5D9N - chain A; structure by X-ray diffraction, 1.86 A resolution.

== Chain A ==
Protein: B-1,4-endoglucanase
From: Prevotella bryantii
Reference sequence: O06842 (O06842_PREBR); residues 2-353 here correspond to UniProt positions 573-924 (UniProt number = residue number + 571)
Amino-acid sequence (353 residues; numbered 1 to 353; the number before each row is that of its first residue):
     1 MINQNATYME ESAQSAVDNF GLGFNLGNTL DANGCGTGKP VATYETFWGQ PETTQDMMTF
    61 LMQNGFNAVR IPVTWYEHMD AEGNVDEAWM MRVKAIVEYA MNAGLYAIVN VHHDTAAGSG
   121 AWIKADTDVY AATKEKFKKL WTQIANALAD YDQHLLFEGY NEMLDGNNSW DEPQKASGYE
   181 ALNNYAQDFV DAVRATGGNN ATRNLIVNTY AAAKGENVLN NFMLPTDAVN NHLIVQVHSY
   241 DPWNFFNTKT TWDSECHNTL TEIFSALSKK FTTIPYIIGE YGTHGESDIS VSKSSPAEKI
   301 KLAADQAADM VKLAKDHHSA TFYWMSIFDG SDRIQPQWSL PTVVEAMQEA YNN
Unresolved in the structure: 1-4
Construct notes: initiating methionine (1)
Ion coordination: Ca2+: D56, F271
What the authors report for this chain:
  - binding site for beta-D-glucopyranose: W170, W243
  - binding site for alpha-D-xylopyranose: A212, K214
  - catalytic residues: E162, E280 (by similarity / conservation)
  - mutagenesis - E280A (>18,000-fold): abolished catalytic activity on XXXG-CNP
  - mutagenesis - E280A (>18,000-fold): abolished catalytic activity on GGG-CNP

== In short ==
D56 and F271 coordinate Ca2+. From the paper: catalytic residues E162 and E280; E280A abolishes catalytic
activity on XXXG-CNP.
Chain A is B-1,4-endoglucanase (Prevotella bryantii); the structure, Crystal structure of PbGH5A, a glycoside
hydrolase family 5 member from Prevotella bryantii B14, in complex ..., was determined by X-ray diffraction
together with 5D9M, 5D9O, 5D9P and 3VDH from the same study.
